Entry 9CTJ (electron microscopy, 3.74 A resolution); this record covers chains I and J of the 7 polymer chains in the assembly.

[Chain I]
Molecule: Kappa Fab_1F4 Light Chain
Source organism: Mus musculus
Sequence (213 residues; numbered 1 to 213; the number before each row is that of its first residue):
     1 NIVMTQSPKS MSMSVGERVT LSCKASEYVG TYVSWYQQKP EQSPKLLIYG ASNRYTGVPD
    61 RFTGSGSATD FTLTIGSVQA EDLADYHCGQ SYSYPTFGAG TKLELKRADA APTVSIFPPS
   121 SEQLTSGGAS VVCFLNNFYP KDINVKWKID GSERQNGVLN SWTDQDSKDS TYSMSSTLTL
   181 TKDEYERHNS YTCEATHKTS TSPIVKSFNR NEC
Not modelled in the structure: 106-213
Disulfides: Cys23-Cys88

[Chain J]
Molecule: IgG2b Fab_1F4 Heavy Chain
Source organism: Mus musculus
Sequence (454 residues; numbered 1 to 454; the number before each row is that of its first residue):
     1 EVQLQQSGAE LVKPGASVKL SCTASGFNIK DTYMYWVKQR PEQGLEWIGR IDPANGDTKY
    61 DPKFQGKATI TTDTFSNTAY LQLSSLTSED TAVYYCARKG LRWAMDYWGQ GTSVTVSTAK
   121 TTPPSVYPLA PGCGDTTGSS VTLGCLVKGY FPESVTVTWN SGSLSSSVHT FPALLQSGLY
   181 TMSSSVTVPS STWPSQTVTC SVAHPASSTT VDKKLEPSGP ISTINPCPPC KECHKCPAPN
   241 LEGGPSVFIF PPNIKDVLMI SLTPKVTCVV VDVSEDDPDV QISWFVNNVE VHTAQTQTHR
   301 EDYNSTIRVV STLPIQHQDW MSGKEFKCKV NNKDLPSPIE RTISKIKGLV RAPQVYILPP
   361 PAEQLSRKDV SLTCLVVGFN PGDISVEWTS NGHTEENYKD TAPVLDSDGS YFIYSKLNMK
   421 TSKWEKTDSF SCNVRHEGLK NYYLKKTISR SPGK
Not modelled in the structure: 1, 118-454
Disulfides: Cys22-Cys96

[How chain I and chain J interact]
Residue-residue contacts (25):
  Tyr32(I) - Arg102(J)
  Tyr36(I) - Ala104(J)  hydrogen bond (side chain-backbone)
  Tyr36(I) - Met105(J)
  Ser43(I) - Gly109(J)
  Ser43(I) - Gln110(J)
  Pro44(I) - Trp108(J)
  Leu46(I) - Ala104(J)
  Leu46(I) - Met105(J)
  Leu46(I) - Asp106(J)
  Tyr49(I) - Leu101(J)  hydrophobic
  Tyr49(I) - Ala104(J)  hydrophobic
  Gly50(I) - Arg102(J)
  Tyr55(I) - Asp106(J)  hydrogen bond
  His87(I) - Leu45(J)
  Ser91(I) - Trp103(J)  hydrogen bond (side chain-backbone)
  Tyr94(I) - Trp47(J)  hydrophobic
  Tyr94(I) - Arg50(J)
  Tyr94(I) - Lys59(J)
  Pro95(I) - Tyr35(J)  hydrophobic
  Pro95(I) - Trp47(J)
  Pro95(I) - Met105(J)  hydrophobic
  Phe97(I) - Val37(J)  hydrophobic
  Phe97(I) - Leu45(J)  hydrophobic
  Phe97(I) - Met105(J)  hydrophobic
  Ala99(I) - Gly44(J)
Other interface residues (no listed pair), chain I (21 interface residues in all): Asn1, Thr31, Ser34, Gln38, Gln42, Asn53, Gly98
Other interface residues (no listed pair), chain J (21 interface residues in all): Gln39, Gln43, Asp61, Tyr95, Tyr107

[In short]
The chain I/chain J interface involves 21 residues from each chain; the contacts include 3 hydrogen bonds.
Among the polar pairs are Tyr36(I)-Ala104(J), Tyr55(I)-Asp106(J) and Ser91(I)-Trp103(J).
Here chain I is Kappa Fab_1F4 Light Chain and chain J is IgG2b Fab_1F4 Heavy Chain, both from Mus musculus.
Entry 9CTJ (Native human GABAA receptor of beta2-alpha1-beta3-alpha2-gamma2 assembly) was determined by
electron microscopy, deposited together with 9CRS, 9CRV, 9CSB, 9CT0, 9CTP, 9CTV and 6 further entries.
